Entry 8GXY (electron microscopy, 2.80 A resolution); this record covers chains B and H of the 12 polymer chains in the assembly.

# Chain B
Molecule: V-type ATP synthase alpha chain
Source organism: Thermus thermophilus HB8
Notes: EC 7.1.2.2
Reference sequence: Q56403 (VATA_THET8); residue numbers follow UniProt; this construct covers 1-578
Amino-acid sequence (578 residues; each row starts with the number of its first residue):
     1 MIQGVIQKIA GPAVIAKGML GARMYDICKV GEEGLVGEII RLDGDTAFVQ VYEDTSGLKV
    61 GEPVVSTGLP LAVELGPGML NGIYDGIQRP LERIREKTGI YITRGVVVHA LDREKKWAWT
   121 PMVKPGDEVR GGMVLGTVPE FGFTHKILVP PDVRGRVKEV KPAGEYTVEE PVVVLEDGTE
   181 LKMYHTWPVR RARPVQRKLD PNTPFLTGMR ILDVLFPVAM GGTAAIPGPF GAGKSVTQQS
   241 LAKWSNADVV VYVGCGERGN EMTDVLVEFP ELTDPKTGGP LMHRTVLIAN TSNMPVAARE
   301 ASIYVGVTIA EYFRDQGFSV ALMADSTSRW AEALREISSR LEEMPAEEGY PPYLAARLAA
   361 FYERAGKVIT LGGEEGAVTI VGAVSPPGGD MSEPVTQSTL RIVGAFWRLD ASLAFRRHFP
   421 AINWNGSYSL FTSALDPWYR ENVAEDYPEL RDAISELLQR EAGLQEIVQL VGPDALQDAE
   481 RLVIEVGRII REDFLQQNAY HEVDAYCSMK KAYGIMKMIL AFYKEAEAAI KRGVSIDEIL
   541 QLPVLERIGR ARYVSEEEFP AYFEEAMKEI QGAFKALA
Differences from the reference sequence: conflict Ala232 (Ser in Q56403), Ser235 (Thr in Q56403)
What the authors report for this chain:
  - binding site for sulfate ion: Lys234, Ser235

# Chain H
Molecule: V-type ATP synthase subunit F
Source organism: Thermus thermophilus HB8
Reference sequence: P74903 (VATF_THET8); residue numbers follow UniProt; this construct covers 1-104
Amino-acid sequence (104 residues; each row starts with the number of its first residue):
     1 MAVIADPETA QGFRLAGLEG YGASSAEEAQ SLLETLVERG GYALVAVDEA LLPDPERAVE
    61 RLMRGRDLPV LLPIAGLKEA FQGHDVEGYM RELVRKTIGF DIKL

# Chain B / chain H interface
Pairs across the interface (12; chain B residue first):
  Glu466(B) - Phe100(H)
  Ile467(B) - Ile102(H)  hydrophobic
  Leu470(B) - Phe100(H)  hydrophobic
  Asp474(B) - Leu104(H)
  Ala475(B) - Ile102(H)
  Ala475(B) - Lys103(H)  hydrogen bond (backbone-backbone)
  Ala475(B) - Leu104(H)
  Leu476(B) - Ile102(H)  hydrophobic
  Leu476(B) - Leu104(H)
  Gln477(B) - Arg91(H)
  Gln477(B) - Lys103(H)
  Glu480(B) - Ile102(H)
Interface residues without a listed pair, chain B (11 interface residues in all): Val471, Asp478, Arg481
Interface residues without a listed pair, chain H (6 interface residues in all): Asp101

# Summary
Chain B and chain H form an interface of 11 and 6 residues respectively; the contacts include 1 hydrogen bond.
Its one hydrogen bond, Ala475(B)-Lys103(H), is backbone to backbone. From the paper: a binding site for
sulfate ion at Lys234(B) and Ser235(B).
Chain B is V-type ATP synthase alpha chain and chain H is V-type ATP synthase subunit F, both from Thermus
thermophilus HB8; the structure, 2 sulfate-bound V1EG of V/A-ATPase from Thermus thermophilus, was determined
by electron microscopy (same publication as 8GXU, 8GXW, 8GXX and 8GXZ).
